2JHR - chain A; structure by X-ray diffraction, 2.80 A resolution.

# Chain A
Molecule: Myosin-2 heavy chain
From: Dictyostelium discoideum
Notes: fragment: motor-domain, residues 2-761
UniProt: P08799 (MYS2_DICDI); residues 2-761 here = UniProt positions 2-761
Chain sequence (788 residues; numbered -10 to 777; the number before each row is that of its first residue; numbers below 1 keep their minus sign (Met-10 is residue -10)):
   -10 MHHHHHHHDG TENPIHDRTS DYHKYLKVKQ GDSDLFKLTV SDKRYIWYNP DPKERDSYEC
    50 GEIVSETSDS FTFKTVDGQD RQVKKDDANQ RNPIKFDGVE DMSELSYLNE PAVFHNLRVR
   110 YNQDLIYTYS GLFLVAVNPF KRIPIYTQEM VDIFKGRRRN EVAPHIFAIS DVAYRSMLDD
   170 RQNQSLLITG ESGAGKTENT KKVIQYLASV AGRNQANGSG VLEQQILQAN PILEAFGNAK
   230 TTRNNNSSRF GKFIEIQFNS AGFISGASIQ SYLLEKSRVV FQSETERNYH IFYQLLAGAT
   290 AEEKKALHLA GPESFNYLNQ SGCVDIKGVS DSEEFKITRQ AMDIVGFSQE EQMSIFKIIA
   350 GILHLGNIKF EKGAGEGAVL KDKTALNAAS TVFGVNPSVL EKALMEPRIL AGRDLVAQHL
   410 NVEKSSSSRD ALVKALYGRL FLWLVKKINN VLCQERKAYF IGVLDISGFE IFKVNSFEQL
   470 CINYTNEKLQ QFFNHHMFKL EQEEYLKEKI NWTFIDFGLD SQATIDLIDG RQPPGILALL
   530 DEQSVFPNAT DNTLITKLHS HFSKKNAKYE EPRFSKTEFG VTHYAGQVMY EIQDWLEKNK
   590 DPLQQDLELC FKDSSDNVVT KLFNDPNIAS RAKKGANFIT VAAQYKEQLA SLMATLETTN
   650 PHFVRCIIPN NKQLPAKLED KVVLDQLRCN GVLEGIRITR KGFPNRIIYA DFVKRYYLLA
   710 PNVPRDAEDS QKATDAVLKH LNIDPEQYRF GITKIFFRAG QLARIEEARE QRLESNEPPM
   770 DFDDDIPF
Unresolved in the structure: -10 to 1
Differences from the reference sequence: expression tag (-10 to 1, 762-777)
Metal / ion sites: Mg2+: Thr186, Ser237 (together with ADP metavanadate)
Small-molecule neighbours:
  - ADP metavanadate (AD9): Ile115, Asn127, Pro128, Phe129, Lys130, Arg131, Tyr135, Glu180, Ser181, Gly182, Ala183, Gly184, Lys185, Thr186, Glu187, Asn233, Asn235, Ser236, Ser237, Asp454, Ile455, Ser456, Gly457
  - pentabromopseudilin (PBQ): Lys265, Ala420, Lys423, Ala424, Gly427, Arg428, Leu431, Asp590, Pro591, Leu592, Ile617, Ala618, Ser619, Arg620
Curated features (UniProtKB/Swiss-Prot):
  - region (Actin-binding): Leu638 to Asn660, Arg738 to Ala752
  - binding site (ATP): Gly179 to Thr186
  - modified residue: Lys130 (N6,N6-dimethyllysine)
Reported in the primary citation:
  - binding site for pentabromopseudilin: Lys265 to Val268, Ala424, Arg428, Leu431, Asp590

# Overview
Bound to chain A: ADP metavanadate and pentabromopseudilin. The Mg2+ site is built by Thr186 and Ser237. From
UniProt: 8 ATP-binding residues. The paper reports a binding site for pentabromopseudilin at Lys265, Ala424
and Arg428 among others.
Chain A is Myosin-2 heavy chain (Dictyostelium discoideum); the structure, Crystal structure of myosin-2 motor
domain in complex with ADP- metavanadate and pentabromopseudilin, was determined by X-ray diffraction together
with 3MJX and 2JJ9 from the same study.
